PDB entry 6OEQ | electron microscopy, 4.30 A resolution (low resolution: residue-level contacts below are approximate; hydrogen-bond / salt-bridge calls are withheld) | chains A and B of the 8 polymer chains in the assembly

Chain A:
Protein: V(D)J recombination-activating protein 1
Organism: Mus musculus
Notes: EC 3.1.-.-, 2.3.2.27
UniProtKB: P15919 (RAG1_MOUSE); residues 1-1040 here = UniProt positions 1-1040
Chain sequence (1040 residues; each row starts with the number of its first residue):
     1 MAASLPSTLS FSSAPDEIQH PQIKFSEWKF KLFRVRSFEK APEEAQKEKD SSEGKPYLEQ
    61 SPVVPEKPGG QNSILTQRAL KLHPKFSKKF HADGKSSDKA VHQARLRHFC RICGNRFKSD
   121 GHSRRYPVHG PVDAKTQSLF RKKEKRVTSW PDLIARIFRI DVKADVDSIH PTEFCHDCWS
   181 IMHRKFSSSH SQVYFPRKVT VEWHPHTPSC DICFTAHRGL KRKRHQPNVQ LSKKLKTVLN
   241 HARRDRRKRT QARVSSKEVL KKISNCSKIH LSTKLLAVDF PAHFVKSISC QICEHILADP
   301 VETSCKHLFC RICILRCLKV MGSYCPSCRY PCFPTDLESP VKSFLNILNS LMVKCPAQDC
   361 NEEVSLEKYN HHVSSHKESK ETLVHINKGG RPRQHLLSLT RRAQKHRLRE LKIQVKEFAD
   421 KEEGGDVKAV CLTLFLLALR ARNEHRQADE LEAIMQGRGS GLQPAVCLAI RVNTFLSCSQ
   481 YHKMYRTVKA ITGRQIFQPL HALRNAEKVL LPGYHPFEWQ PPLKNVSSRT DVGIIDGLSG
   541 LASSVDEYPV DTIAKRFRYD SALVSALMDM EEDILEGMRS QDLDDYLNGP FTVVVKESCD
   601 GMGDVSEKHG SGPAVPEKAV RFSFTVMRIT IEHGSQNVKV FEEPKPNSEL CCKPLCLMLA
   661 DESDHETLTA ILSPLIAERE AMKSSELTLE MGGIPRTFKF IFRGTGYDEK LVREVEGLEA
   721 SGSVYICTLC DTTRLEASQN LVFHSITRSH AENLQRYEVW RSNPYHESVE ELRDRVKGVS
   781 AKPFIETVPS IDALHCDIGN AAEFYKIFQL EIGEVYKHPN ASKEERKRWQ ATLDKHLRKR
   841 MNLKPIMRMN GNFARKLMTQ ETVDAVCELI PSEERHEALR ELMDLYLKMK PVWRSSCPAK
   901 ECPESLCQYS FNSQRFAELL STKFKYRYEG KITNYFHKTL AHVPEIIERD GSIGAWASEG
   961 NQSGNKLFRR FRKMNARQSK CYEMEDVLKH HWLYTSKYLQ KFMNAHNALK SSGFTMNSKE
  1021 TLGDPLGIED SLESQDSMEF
Unresolved in the structure: 1-399, 958-960, 1009-1040
Construct notes: engineered mutation Gln962 (Glu in P15919)
UniProt features mapped onto this chain:
  - zinc finger: Cys290 to Arg329 (RING-type), Leu351 to Lys380 (RAG1-type)
  - DNA-binding region: Gly389 to Gln456 (NBD)
  - binding site (Zn(2+)): Cys266, His270, Cys290, Cys293, His295, Cys305, His307, Cys310, Cys313, Cys325, Cys328, Cys355, Cys360, His372, His376
  - binding site (a divalent metal cation): Asp600, Asp708
  - site: Trp893 (Essential for DNA hairpin formation, participates in base-stacking interactions near the cleavage site)
  - cross-link: Lys233 (Glycyl lysine isopeptide (Lys-Gly) (interchain with G-Cter in ubiquitin))
  - mutagenesis: Lys233 (K233M: Abolishes autoubiquitination), His307 (H307A: Displays lower E3 ligase activity and affects the joining step of V(D)J recombination), Cys325 (C325G: Loss of E3 ligase activity and affects the joining step of V(D)J recombination), Arg391 (R391A: Defects in converting nicked products to hairpins; R391L: Impairs DNA-binding and hairpin formation while maintaining some nicking activity), Arg393 (R393A: Impairs DNA-binding and hairpin formation while maintaining some nicking activity), Arg401 (R401A: Allows robust hairpin activity), Arg402 (R402A: Defects in converting nicked products to hairpins), Lys405 (K405A: Reduced hairpin activity), His406 (H406A: Allows robust hairpin activity), Arg407 (R407A: Impairs DNA-binding and reduces hairpin formation without affecting nicking activity), Asn443 (N443A: Impairs DNA-binding; when associated with A-445), His445 (H445A: Impairs DNA-binding; when associated with A-443), 22 further mutagenesis entries in UniProt
Bound ions: Zn2+: Cys727, Cys730, His937, His942
Reported in the primary citation:
  - mutagenesis - E962Q: abolished catalytic activity (citing earlier work)
  - mutagenesis - R848A: increased catalytic activity

Chain B:
Protein: V(D)J recombination-activating protein 2
Organism: Mus musculus
UniProtKB: P21784 (RAG2_MOUSE); numbering as in UniProt (aligned over 1-527)
Chain sequence (527 residues; numbered 1 to 527; the number before each row is that of its first residue):
     1 MSLQMVTVGH NIALIQPGFS LMNFDGQVFF FGQKGWPKRS CPTGVFHFDI KQNHLKLKPA
    61 IFSKDSCYLP PLRYPATCSY KGSIDSDKHQ YIIHGGKTPN NELSDKIYIM SVACKNNKKV
   121 TFRCTEKDLV GDVPEPRYGH SIDVVYSRGK SMGVLFGGRS YMPSTQRTTE KWNSVADCLP
   181 HVFLIDFEFG CATSYILPEL QDGLSFHVSI ARNDTVYILG GHSLASNIRP ANLYRIRVDL
   241 PLGTPAVNCT VLPGGISVSS AILTQTNNDE FVIVGGYQLE NQKRMVCSLV SLGDNTIEIS
   301 EMETPDWTSD IKHSKIWFGS NMGNGTIFLG IPGDNKQAMS EAFYFYTLRC SEEDLSEDQK
   361 IVSNSQTSTE DPGDSTPFED SEEFCFSAEA TSFDGDDEFD TYNEDDEDDE SVTGYWITCC
   421 PTCDVDINTW VPFYSTELNK PAMIYCSHGD GHWVHAQCMD LEERTLIHLS EGSNKYYCNE
   481 HVQIARALQT PKRNPPLQKP PMKSLHKKGS GKVLTPAKKS FLRRLFD
Unresolved in the structure: 83-87, 352-527
UniProt features mapped onto this chain:
  - zinc finger: Trp416 to Ile484 (PHD-type)
  - binding site (Zn(2+)): Cys419, Cys423, Cys446, His452, His455, Cys458, Cys478, His481
  - mutagenesis: Asp128 (D128N: Does not affect the endonuclease activity of the RAG complex), Glu199 (E199Q: Does not affect the endonuclease activity of the RAG complex), Asp202 (D202N: Does not affect the endonuclease activity of the RAG complex), Glu280 (E280Q: Does not affect the endonuclease activity of the RAG complex), Asp310 (D310N: Does not affect the endonuclease activity of the RAG complex), Asp358 (D358N: Does not affect the endonuclease activity of the RAG complex), Asp374 (D374N: Does not affect the endonuclease activity of the RAG complex), Tyr402 (Y402A: Reduced interaction with histones), Asn403 (N403A: Reduced interaction with histones), Asp406 (D406A: Reduced interaction with histones), Glu407 (E407A: Reduced interaction with histones), Asp408 (D408A: Induces a slight reduction in V(D)J recombination without affecting interaction with histones), 7 further mutagenesis entries in UniProt

Chain A / chain B interface:
Pairs across the interface (64; chain A residue first):
  Lys524(A) with Ser164(B)
  Asn525(A) with Ser164(B); Arg167(B); Thr168(B); Thr169(B)
  Val526(A) with Thr169(B)
  Ser527(A) with Thr168(B); Glu170(B)
  Ile535(A) with Glu170(B)
  Leu538(A) with Asn173(B)
  Ser539(A) with Thr169(B); Glu170(B); Lys171(B); Trp172(B); Asn173(B); Ser174(B)
  Gly540(A) with Asn173(B); Ser174(B)
  Leu541(A) with Asn173(B)
  Val545(A) with Tyr277(B); Glu280(B); Ile316(B)
  Asp546(A) with Phe206(B); His222(B); Arg229(B); Ser259(B); Tyr277(B)
  Glu547(A) with Arg159(B)
  Tyr548(A) with Arg73(B)
  Pro549(A) with Ile316(B)
  His665(A) with Trp36(B); Asn100(B)
  Glu666(A) with Gly35(B); Pro99(B); Asn101(B)
  Thr669(A) with Pro99(B); Asn100(B); Asn101(B)
  Ala670(A) with Asn173(B)
  Ser673(A) with Trp172(B)
  Pro674(A) with Thr169(B); Trp172(B)
  Ala677(A) with Trp172(B)
  Glu678(A) with Thr169(B)
  Ser723(A) with Arg39(B)
  Tyr757(A) with Trp36(B)
  Trp760(A) with Tyr68(B)
  Arg761(A) with Tyr68(B); Lys106(B); Tyr108(B)
  Asn763(A) with Lys64(B); Tyr68(B)
  His766(A) with Lys64(B); Asp65(B)
  Glu767(A) with Lys64(B)
  Ser768(A) with Lys64(B)
  Val769(A) with Tyr68(B)
  Leu772(A) with Tyr68(B)
  Arg773(A) with Arg39(B); Pro42(B)
  Ser780(A) with Trp36(B)
  Ala781(A) with Trp36(B)
  Lys782(A) with Trp36(B); Asn100(B)
Also at the interface, not in a pair above, chain A (41 interface residues in all): Gly537, Arg556, Val615, Asp664, Ser762
Also at the interface, not in a pair above, chain B (44 interface residues in all): Pro17, Lys34, Pro37, Ser66, Cys67, Leu69, Pro70, Tyr74, Glu126, Tyr138, Thr165, Leu279, Lys315, Asn335

Overview:
41 residues of chain A and 44 residues of chain B are in contact. Curated annotation (UniProt) lists a
DNA-binding region, 15 Zn2+-binding residues, divalent metal cation-binding residues Asp600(A) and Asp708(A)
and 34 mutagenesis sites on chain A. The paper reports that E962Q of chain A abolishes catalytic activity;
R848A of chain A increases catalytic activity.
Here chain A is V(D)J recombination-activating protein 1 and chain B is V(D)J recombination-activating protein
2, both from Mus musculus. Entry 6OEQ (Cryo-EM structure of mouse RAG1/2 12RSS-PRC/23RSS-NFC complex (DNA1))
was determined by electron microscopy, deposited together with 6OEM, 6OEN, 6OEO, 6OEP, 6OER and 6V0V.
